PDB entry 6ZUU | X-ray diffraction, 1.94 A resolution | chains L and H of the 3 polymer chains in the assembly

Chain L:
Name: Prothrombin
Organism: Homo sapiens
Notes: EC 3.4.21.5
UniProt: P00734 (THRB_HUMAN); the construct lacks a stretch of the UniProt sequence, so the offset changes along the chain: -5 to 0 = UniProt 328-333; 1-14 = UniProt 336-349; 15-17 = UniProt 361-363
Sequence (36 residues; row label = number of the first residue in the row; a row labelled like 14A-14K holds insertion residues (14A, then the next letters in order); numbers below 1 keep their minus sign (Thr-5 is residue -5)):
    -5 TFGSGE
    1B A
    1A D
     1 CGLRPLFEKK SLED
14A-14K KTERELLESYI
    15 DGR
Unresolved in the structure: -5 to 0, 15-17
Curated features (UniProtKB/Swiss-Prot):
  - site: Arg17 (Cleavage)

Chain H:
Name: Prothrombin
Organism: Homo sapiens
Notes: EC 3.4.21.5
UniProt: P00734 (THRB_HUMAN); the construct lacks a stretch of the UniProt sequence and is renumbered around it, so the offset changes along the chain: 16-37 = UniProt 364-385; 38-60 = UniProt 387-409; 61-77 = UniProt 419-435; 78-97 = UniProt 437-456; 7 more segments
Sequence (259 residues; numbered 16 to 247 plus 30 insertion-coded residues; 3 numbers in that range are skipped by the numbering (no residue carries them; nothing is unmodelled there); the number before each row is that of its first residue; a row labelled like 60A-60E holds insertion residues (60A, then the next letters in order)):
    16 IVEGSDAEIG MSPWQVMLFR KS
   37A P
    38 QELLCGASLI SDRWVLTAAH CLL
60A-60E YPPWD
60G-60I KNF
   60K T
    61 ENDLLVRIGK HSRTRYE
   77A R
    78 NIEKISMLEK IYIHPRYNWR
   97A E
    98 NLDRDIALMK LKKPVAFSDY IHPVCLPDRE TA
129A-129C ASL
   130 LQAGYKGRVT GWGNLKET
147A-147G WTANVGK
   150 GQPSVLQVVN LPIVERPVCK DSTRIRITDN MFCA
  184A G
   184 YKP
186A-186D DEGK
   187 RGDACEGDSG GPFVMKSP
204A-204B FN
   205 NRWYQMGIVS WGE
   219 GC
  221A D
   221 RDGKYGFYTH VFRLKKWIQK VIDQFGE
Unresolved in the structure: 147A-147G, 246-247
Disulfide bonds: Cys42-Cys58, Cys168-Cys182, Cys191-Cys220
Glycans and other covalent adducts: N-acetylglucosamine (NAG) linked to Asn60H
Ligand contacts: compound30 (QQN; [2-[(3-chlorophenyl)methylamino]-4-methoxy-1,3-benzoxazol-6-yl]-[(3R,4R)-3-methyl-4-oxidanyl-piperidin-1-yl]methanone): His57, Tyr60A, Trp60D, Glu97A, Asn98, Leu99, Ile174, Asp189, Ala190, Cys191, Glu192, Ser195, Val213, Ser214, Trp215, Gly216, Gly219, Cys220, Gly226, Phe227, Tyr228
Curated features (UniProtKB/Swiss-Prot):
  - region: Ala183 to Val200 (High affinity receptor-binding region which is also known as the TP508 peptide)
  - active site (Charge relay system): His57, Asp102, Ser195
  - glycosylation: Asn60H (N-linked (GlcNAc...) (complex) asparagine)

Interface between chain L and chain H:
Contacting residue pairs (59; chain L residue first):
  Cys1(L) - Pro120(H)
  Cys1(L) - Val121(H)
  Cys1(L) - Cys122(H)  disulfide
  Cys1(L) - Arg206(H)  hydrogen bond (backbone-side chain)
  Asp1A(L) - His119(H)  salt bridge
  Asp1A(L) - Arg206(H)
  Ala1B(L) - Arg206(H)  hydrogen bond (backbone-side chain)
  Gly2(L) - Trp29(H)
  Gly2(L) - Pro120(H)  hydrogen bond (backbone-backbone)
  Gly2(L) - Cys122(H)
  Gly2(L) - Arg206(H)
  Gly2(L) - Trp207(H)  hydrogen bond (backbone-backbone)
  Leu3(L) - His119(H)  hydrogen bond (backbone-side chain)
  Leu3(L) - Asn205(H)
  Leu3(L) - Arg206(H)
  Arg4(L) - Gly25(H)
  Arg4(L) - Met26(H)  hydrogen bond (side chain-backbone)
  Arg4(L) - Pro28(H)
  Arg4(L) - Trp29(H)
  Arg4(L) - Arg137(H)
  Arg4(L) - Trp207(H)
  Pro5(L) - Ser115(H)
  Pro5(L) - Asp116(H)
  Pro5(L) - His119(H)
  Leu6(L) - Ile24(H)
  Leu6(L) - Gly25(H)
  Leu6(L) - Asp116(H)
  Phe7(L) - Glu23(H)
  Phe7(L) - Ile24(H)
  Phe7(L) - Gly25(H)
  Phe7(L) - Met26(H)
  Glu8(L) - Lys202(H)  salt bridge
  Glu8(L) - Asn205(H)
  Glu8(L) - Trp207(H)  hydrogen bond
  Asp14(L) - Glu23(H)
  Asp14(L) - Met26(H)
  Asp14(L) - Arg137(H)  salt bridge
  Asp14(L) - Trp207(H)
  Lys14A(L) - Glu23(H)  hydrogen bond (backbone-side chain)
  Thr14B(L) - Arg137(H)  hydrogen bond
  Thr14B(L) - Asn159(H)  hydrogen bond
  Glu14C(L) - Arg137(H)
  Glu14C(L) - Lys202(H)  salt bridge
  Glu14E(L) - Lys135(H)  salt bridge
  Glu14E(L) - Asn159(H)  hydrogen bond
  Glu14E(L) - Tyr184(H)  hydrogen bond
  Leu14F(L) - Lys135(H)
  Leu14F(L) - Gly136(H)
  Leu14F(L) - Asn159(H)
  Leu14F(L) - Trp207(H)  hydrophobic
  Leu14G(L) - Pro204(H)  hydrophobic
  Ser14I(L) - Gly133(H)
  Ser14I(L) - Tyr134(H)
  Ser14I(L) - Lys135(H)  hydrogen bond (side chain-backbone)
  Tyr14J(L) - Tyr134(H)  hydrophobic
  Tyr14J(L) - Lys135(H)  hydrogen bond (side chain-backbone)
  Tyr14J(L) - Met201(H)
  Tyr14J(L) - Lys202(H)
  Ile14K(L) - Tyr134(H)
Also at the interface, not in a pair above, chain H (26 interface residues in all): Tyr117
Cross-chain cystine bridges: Cys1(L)-Cys122(H)

Summary:
20 residues of chain L and 26 residues of chain H are in contact; the contacts include 1 disulfide bond, 14
hydrogen bonds and 5 salt bridges. Polar contacts include Asp1A(L)-His119(H), Glu8(L)-Lys202(H) and
Glu14E(L)-Lys135(H). Bound to chain H: compound30. N-acetylglucosamine is covalently linked to Asn60H(H).
Chain L is Prothrombin and chain H is Prothrombin, both from Homo sapiens; the structure, Crystal structure of
Thrombin in complex with compound30, was determined by X-ray diffraction together with 6ZUG, 6ZUH, 6ZUN, 6ZUW,
6ZUX, 6ZV7 and 6ZV8 from the same study.
